6B0E - chains B and E of the 3 polymer chains in the assembly; structure by X-ray diffraction, 3.30 A resolution.

Chain B:
Molecule: 1260 antibody, heavy chain
Source organism: Homo sapiens
Notes: antibody fragment or engineered binder
Amino-acid sequence (227 residues; each row starts with the number of its first residue; a row labelled like 82A-82C holds insertion residues (82A, then the next letters in order)):
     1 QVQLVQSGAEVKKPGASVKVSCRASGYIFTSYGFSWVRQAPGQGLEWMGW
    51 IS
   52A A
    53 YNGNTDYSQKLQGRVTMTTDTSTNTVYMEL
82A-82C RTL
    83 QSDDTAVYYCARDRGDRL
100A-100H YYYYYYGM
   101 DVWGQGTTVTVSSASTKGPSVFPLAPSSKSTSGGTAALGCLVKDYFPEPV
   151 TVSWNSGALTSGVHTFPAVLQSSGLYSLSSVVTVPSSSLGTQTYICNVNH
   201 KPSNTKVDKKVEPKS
Unresolved in the structure: 128-133, 201, 212-215
Disulfide bonds: Cys22-Cys92, Cys140-Cys196

Chain E:
Molecule: 25 kDa ookinete surface antigen
Source organism: Plasmodium falciparum
UniProtKB: P13829 (OS25_PLAFO); residues 1-172 here correspond to UniProt positions 22-193 (UniProt number = residue number + 21)
Amino-acid sequence (183 residues; row label = number of the first residue in the row; numbers below 1 keep their minus sign (Thr-1 is residue -1)):
    -1 TGAKVTVDTVCKRGFLIQMSGHLECKCENDLVLVNEETCEEKVLKCDEKT
    49 VNKPCGDFSKCIKIDGNPVSYACKCNLGYDMVNNVCIPNECKQVTCGNGK
    99 CILDTSNPVKTGVCSCNIGKVPNVQDQNKCSKDGETKCSLKCLKEQETCK
   149 AVDGIYKCDCKDGFIIDQESSICTGTKHHHHHH
Unresolved in the structure: -1 to 1, 60-67, 107-108, 165-168, 173-181
Disulfide bonds: Cys9-Cys23, Cys25-Cys37, Cys44-Cys59, Cys53-Cys71, Cys73-Cys84, Cys89-Cys99, Cys94-Cys112, Cys114-Cys128, Cys136-Cys147, Cys140-Cys156, Cys158-Cys171
Differences from the reference sequence: expression tag (-1 to 0, 173-181); engineered mutation Gln91 (Asn112 in P13829), Gln144 (Asn165 in P13829), Gln166 (Asn187 in P13829)

Interface between chain B and chain E:
Residue-residue contacts (25; chain B residue first):
  Ser31(B) - Ala149(E)  hydrogen bond (side chain-backbone)
  Ser31(B) - Val150(E)
  Ser31(B) - Asp151(E)  hydrogen bond (backbone-backbone)
  Tyr32(B) - Asp151(E)
  Tyr32(B) - Gly152(E)  hydrogen bond (side chain-backbone)
  Tyr53(B) - Lys148(E)
  Tyr53(B) - Ala149(E)
  Tyr53(B) - Val150(E)  hydrophobic
  Tyr53(B) - Asp157(E)  hydrogen bond
  Asn54(B) - Ile163(E)
  Arg96(B) - Asp151(E)
  Gly97(B) - Asp151(E)  hydrogen bond (backbone-side chain)
  Asp98(B) - Asp151(E)
  Asp98(B) - Lys155(E)  salt bridge
  Tyr100A(B) - Phe13(E)  hydrophobic
  Tyr100A(B) - Glu26(E)
  Tyr100B(B) - Lys24(E)  hydrogen bond (backbone-side chain)
  Tyr100C(B) - Asp151(E)
  Tyr100C(B) - Ile153(E)  hydrophobic
  Tyr100C(B) - Lys155(E)  hydrogen bond
  Tyr100D(B) - Met17(E)  hydrophobic
  Tyr100D(B) - Glu22(E)  hydrogen bond
  Tyr100D(B) - Lys98(E)  hydrogen bond
  Tyr100D(B) - Asn115(E)  hydrogen bond (backbone-side chain)
  Tyr100E(B) - Asp151(E)
Also at the interface, not in a pair above, chain B (13 interface residues in all): Thr30
Also at the interface, not in a pair above, chain E (21 interface residues in all): Ile15, Cys25, Asn27, Gly97, Ile116

Overview:
Chain B and chain E form an interface of 13 and 21 residues respectively; the contacts include 10 hydrogen
bonds and 1 salt bridge. Polar pairs include Asp98(B)-Lys155(E), Ser31(B)-Ala149(E) and Tyr32(B)-Gly152(E).
Chain B is 1260 antibody, heavy chain (Homo sapiens) and chain E is 25 kDa ookinete surface antigen
(Plasmodium falciparum); the structure, Crystal structure of Pfs25 in complex with the transmission blocking
antibody 1260, was determined by X-ray diffraction, deposited together with 6B0H.
